6NPE - chains A and B; structure by X-ray diffraction, 2.15 A resolution.

Chain A (and B):
Protein: Tyrosine-protein kinase ABL1
Organism: Homo sapiens
Notes: EC 2.7.10.2; chain B of this document is another copy of the same molecule, construct and numbering; everything in this record applies to it too
UniProt: P00519 (ABL1_HUMAN); residues 248-531 here correspond to UniProt positions 229-512 (UniProt number = residue number - 19)
Amino-acid sequence (298 residues; numbered 234 to 531; the number before each row is that of its first residue):
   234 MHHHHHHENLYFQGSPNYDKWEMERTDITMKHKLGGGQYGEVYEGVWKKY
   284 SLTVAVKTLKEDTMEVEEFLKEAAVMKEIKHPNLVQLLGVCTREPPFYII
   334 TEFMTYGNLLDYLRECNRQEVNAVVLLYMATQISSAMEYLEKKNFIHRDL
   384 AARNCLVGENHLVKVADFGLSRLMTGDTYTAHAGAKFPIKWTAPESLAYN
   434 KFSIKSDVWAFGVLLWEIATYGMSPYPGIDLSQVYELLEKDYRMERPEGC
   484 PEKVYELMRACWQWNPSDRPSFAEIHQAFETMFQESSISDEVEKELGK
Disordered / not traced: 234-250, 294-298, 520-531 (chain B: 234-251, 293-298, 403-419, 531)
Differences from the reference sequence: expression tag (234-247)
Small-molecule neighbours:
  - KWD (2-cyano-N-[4-(3,4-dichlorophenyl)-1,3-thiazol-2-yl]ethanamide): Arg351, Ala356, Leu359, Leu360, Ala363, Leu448, Ile451, Ala452, Tyr454, Glu481, Gly482, Cys483, Pro484, Val487, Phe512
  - sti-571 (STI; 4-(4-methyl-piperazin-1-ylmethyl)-N-[4-methyl-3-(4-pyridin-3-yl-pyrimidin-2-ylamino)-phenyl]-benzamide): Leu267, Tyr272, Val275, Ala288, Val289, Lys290, Glu305, Val308, Met309, Ile312, Val318, Ile332, Thr334, Glu335, Phe336, Met337, Gly340, Phe378, Ile379, His380, Arg381, Leu389, Ala399, Asp400, Phe401
Swiss-Prot annotation at these positions:
  - motif: Asp400 to Trp424 (Kinase activation loop)
  - active site: Asp382 (Proton acceptor)
  - binding site (ATP): Leu267 to Val275, Lys290, Glu335 to Asn341
  - modified residue: Ser248 (Phosphoserine), Tyr272 (Phosphotyrosine), Tyr276 (Phosphotyrosine), Tyr412 (Phosphotyrosine), Tyr432 (Phosphotyrosine), Ser465 (Phosphoserine)

How chain A and chain B interact:
Residue-residue contacts - 45 pairs, chain A then chain B:
  Val279(A) with Gln510(B)
  Ser284(A) with Glu371(B); His509(B), hydrogen bond; Gln510(B); Glu513(B)
  Leu285(A) with Glu513(B); Thr514(B); Gln517(B)
  Thr286(A) with Gln510(B); Thr514(B), hydrogen bond (backbone-side chain)
  Pro315(A) with Ile521(B), hydrophobic; Val525(B), hydrophobic
  Phe336(A) with Thr514(B); Glu518(B)
  Met337(A) with Glu518(B)
  Thr338(A) with Lys486(B); Thr514(B); Met515(B); Glu518(B), hydrogen bond
  Tyr339(A) with Pro484(B); Glu485(B); Lys486(B), hydrogen bond (side chain-backbone)
  Asn350(A) with Arg479(B)
  Glu353(A) with Glu485(B)
  Tyr361(A) with Ser522(B), hydrogen bond; Val525(B); Glu526(B); Leu529(B), hydrophobic
  Thr364(A) with Leu529(B)
  Gly391(A) with Glu518(B)
  Glu392(A) with Leu360(B); Pro484(B); Met515(B); Glu518(B), hydrogen bond (backbone-side chain); Ser519(B)
  Asn393(A) with Val357(B); Ser519(B), hydrogen bond (side chain-backbone); Ser522(B), hydrogen bond (backbone-side chain); Asp523(B)
  Leu395(A) with Glu518(B); Ile521(B), hydrophobic; Ser522(B)
  Glu513(A) with Leu529(B)
  Phe516(A) with Leu529(B), hydrophobic
  Gln517(A) with Leu529(B)
Other interface residues (no listed pair), chain A (27 interface residues in all): Tyr283, Asn316, Glu335, Gln365, His394, Lys397, His509
Other interface residues (no listed pair), chain B (23 interface residues in all): Cys483, Gly530

Summary:
The interface between chain A and chain B involves 27 residues on one side and 23 on the other, with 8
hydrogen bonds. Among the polar pairs are Ser284(A)-His509(B), Thr286(A)-Thr514(B) and Thr338(A)-Glu518(B).
Chain A binds sti-571 and compound KWD.
Chain A and chain B are both Tyrosine-protein kinase ABL1 (Homo sapiens); the structure, C-abl Kinase domain
with the activator(cmpd6), 2-cyano-N-(4-(3,4-dichlorophenyl)thiazol-2-yl)acetamide, was determined by X-ray
diffraction together with 6NPU and 6NPV from the same study.
